PDB entry 5LMX | electron microscopy, 4.90 A resolution (low resolution: residue-level contacts below are approximate; hydrogen-bond / salt-bridge calls are withheld) | chains A and I of the 14 polymer chains in the assembly

== Chain A ==
Name: DNA-directed RNA polymerase I subunit RPA190
From: Saccharomyces cerevisiae (strain ATCC 204508 / S288c)
Notes: EC 2.7.7.6
Reference sequence: P10964 (RPA1_YEAST); residues 1-1664 here = UniProt positions 1-1664
Sequence (1664 residues; numbered 1 to 1664; the number before each row is that of its first residue):
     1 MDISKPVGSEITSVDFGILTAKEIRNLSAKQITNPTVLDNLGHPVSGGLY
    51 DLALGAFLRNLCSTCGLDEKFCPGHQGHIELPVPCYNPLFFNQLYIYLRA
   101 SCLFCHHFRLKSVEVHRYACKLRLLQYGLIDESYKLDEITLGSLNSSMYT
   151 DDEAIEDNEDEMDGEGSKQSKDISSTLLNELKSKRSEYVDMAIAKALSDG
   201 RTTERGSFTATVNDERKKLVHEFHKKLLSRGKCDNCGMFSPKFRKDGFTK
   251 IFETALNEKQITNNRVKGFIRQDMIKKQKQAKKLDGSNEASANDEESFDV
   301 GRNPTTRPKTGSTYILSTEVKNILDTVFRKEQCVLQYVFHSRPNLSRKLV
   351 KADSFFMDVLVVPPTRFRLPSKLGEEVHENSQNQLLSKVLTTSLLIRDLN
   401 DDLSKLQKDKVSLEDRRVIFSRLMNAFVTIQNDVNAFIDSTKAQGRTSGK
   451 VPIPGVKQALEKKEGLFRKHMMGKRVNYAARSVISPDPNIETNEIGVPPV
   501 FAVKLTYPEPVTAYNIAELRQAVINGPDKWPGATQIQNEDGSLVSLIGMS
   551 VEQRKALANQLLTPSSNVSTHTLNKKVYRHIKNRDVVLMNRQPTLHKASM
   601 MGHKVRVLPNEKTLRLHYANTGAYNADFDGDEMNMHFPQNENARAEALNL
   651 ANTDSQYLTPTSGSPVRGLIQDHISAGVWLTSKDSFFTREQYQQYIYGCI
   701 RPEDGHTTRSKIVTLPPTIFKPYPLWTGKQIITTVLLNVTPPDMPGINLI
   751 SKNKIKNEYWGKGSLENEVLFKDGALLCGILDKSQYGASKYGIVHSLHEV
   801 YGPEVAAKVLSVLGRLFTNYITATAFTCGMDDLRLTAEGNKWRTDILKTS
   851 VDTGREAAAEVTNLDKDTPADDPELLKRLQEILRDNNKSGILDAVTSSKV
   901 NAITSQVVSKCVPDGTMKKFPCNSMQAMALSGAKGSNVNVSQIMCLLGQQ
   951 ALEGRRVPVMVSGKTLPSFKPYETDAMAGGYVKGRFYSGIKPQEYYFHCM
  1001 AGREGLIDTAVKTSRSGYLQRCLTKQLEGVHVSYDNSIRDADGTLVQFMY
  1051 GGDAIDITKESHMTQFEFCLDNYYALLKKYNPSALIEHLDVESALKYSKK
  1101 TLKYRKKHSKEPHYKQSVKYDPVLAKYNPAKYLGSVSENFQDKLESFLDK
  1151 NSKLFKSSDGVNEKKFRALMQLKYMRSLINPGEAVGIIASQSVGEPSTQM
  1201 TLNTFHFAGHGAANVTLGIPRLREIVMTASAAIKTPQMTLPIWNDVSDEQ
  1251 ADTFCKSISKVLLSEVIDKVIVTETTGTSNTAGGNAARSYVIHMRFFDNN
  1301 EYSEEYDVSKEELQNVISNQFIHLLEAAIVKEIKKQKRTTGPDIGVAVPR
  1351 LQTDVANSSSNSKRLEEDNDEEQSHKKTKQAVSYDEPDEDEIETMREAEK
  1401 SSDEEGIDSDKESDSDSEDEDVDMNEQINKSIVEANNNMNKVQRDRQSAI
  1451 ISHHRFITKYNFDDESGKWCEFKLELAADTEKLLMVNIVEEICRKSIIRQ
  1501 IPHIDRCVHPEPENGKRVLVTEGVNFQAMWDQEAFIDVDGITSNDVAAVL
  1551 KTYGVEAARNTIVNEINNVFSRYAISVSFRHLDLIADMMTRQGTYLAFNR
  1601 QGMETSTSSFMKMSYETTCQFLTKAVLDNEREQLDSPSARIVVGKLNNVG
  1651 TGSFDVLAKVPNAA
Unresolved in the structure: 142-171, 271-311, 370-379, 407-409, 441-454, 462-464, 472-473, 1007-1015, 1154-1159, 1201-1216, 1279-1286, 1339-1439, 1664
Bound ions: Zn2+ site 1: Cys62, Cys65, Cys72, His75; Zn2+ site 2: Cys102, Cys105, Cys233, Cys236
Curated features (UniProtKB/Swiss-Prot):
  - region: Pro992 to Glu1004 (Bridging helix)
  - binding site (Zn(2+)): Cys62, Cys65, Cys72, His75, Cys102, Cys105, Cys233, Cys236
  - binding site (Mg(2+)): Asp627, Asp629, Asp631
  - modified residue (Phosphoserine): Ser889, Ser1636

== Chain I ==
Name: DNA-directed RNA polymerase I subunit RPA12
From: Saccharomyces cerevisiae (strain ATCC 204508 / S288c)
Reference sequence: P32529 (RPA12_YEAST); residues 1-125 here = UniProt positions 1-125
Sequence (125 residues; row label = number of the first residue in the row):
     1 MSVVGSLIFCLDCGDLLENPNAVLGSNVECSQCKAIYPKSQFSNLKVVTT
    51 TADDAFPSSLRAKKSVVKTSLKKNELKDGATIKEKCPQCGNEEMNYHTLQ
   101 LRSADEGATVFYTCTSCGYKFRTNN
Unresolved in the structure: 1, 66-125
Bound ions: Zn2+: Cys13, Cys30
Curated features (UniProtKB/Swiss-Prot):
  - zinc finger: Cys10 to Cys33 (C4-type), Ile82 to Arg122 (TFIIS-type)
  - binding site (Zn(2+)): Cys10, Cys13, Cys30, Cys33, Cys86, Cys89, Cys114, Cys117
  - mutagenesis: Cys10 (C10S: Severe growth defect), Cys13 (C13S: No effect), Cys30 (C30S: Limited growth defect), Cys33 (C33S: No effect)

== How chain A and chain I interact ==
Pairs across the interface - 44 pairs, chain A then chain I:
  Glu881(A) - Ser65(I)
  Ser1264(A) - Phe56(I)
  Glu1265(A) - Ser58(I)
  Asp1268(A) - Arg61(I)
  Lys1269(A) - Thr51(I)
  Val1270(A) - Thr49(I)
  Val1270(A) - Thr50(I)
  Val1270(A) - Thr51(I)
  Val1270(A) - Phe56(I)
  Ile1271(A) - Val48(I)
  Ile1271(A) - Thr49(I)
  Val1272(A) - Val47(I)
  Val1272(A) - Val48(I)
  Val1272(A) - Thr49(I)
  Thr1273(A) - Val47(I)
  Thr1273(A) - Val48(I)
  Glu1274(A) - Lys46(I)
  Glu1274(A) - Val47(I)
  Thr1275(A) - Leu45(I)
  Thr1275(A) - Lys46(I)
  Thr1276(A) - Asn21(I)
  Thr1276(A) - Asn44(I)
  Thr1276(A) - Leu45(I)
  Gly1277(A) - Asn44(I)
  Phe1297(A) - Leu60(I)
  Phe1297(A) - Arg61(I)
  Phe1297(A) - Lys64(I)
  Glu1301(A) - Leu60(I)
  Glu1301(A) - Lys64(I)
  Tyr1302(A) - Leu60(I)
  Glu1305(A) - Ser59(I)
  Glu1305(A) - Leu60(I)
  Glu1305(A) - Lys63(I)
  Tyr1306(A) - Ser58(I)
  Tyr1306(A) - Ser59(I)
  Tyr1306(A) - Leu60(I)
  Val1486(A) - Thr49(I)
  Val1486(A) - Thr50(I)
  Glu1490(A) - Thr51(I)
  Glu1490(A) - Ala52(I)
  Glu1490(A) - Ala55(I)
  Glu1490(A) - Phe56(I)
  Cys1493(A) - Phe56(I)
  Arg1494(A) - Ala55(I)
Also at the interface, not in a pair above, chain A (24 interface residues in all): Ile1267, Thr1278
Also at the interface, not in a pair above, chain I (20 interface residues in all): Pro57

== In short ==
24 residues of chain A and 20 residues of chain I are in contact. From UniProt: 8 Zn2+-binding residues and 3
Mg2+-binding residues on chain A; 8 Zn2+-binding residues and 4 mutagenesis sites on chain I.
Here chain A is DNA-directed RNA polymerase I subunit RPA190 and chain I is DNA-directed RNA polymerase I
subunit RPA12, both from Saccharomyces cerevisiae (strain ATCC 204508 / S288c). Entry 5LMX (Monomeric RNA
polymerase I at 4.9 A resolution) was determined by electron microscopy.
